6W6Z - chain A; structure by X-ray diffraction, 1.71 A resolution.

[Chain A]
Protein: BLUF domain-containing protein
Organism: Acinetobacter baumannii
Reference sequence: V5VB82 (V5VB82_ACIBA); residues 1-156 here = UniProt positions 1-156
Amino-acid sequence (156 residues; numbered 1 to 156; the number before each row is that of its first residue):
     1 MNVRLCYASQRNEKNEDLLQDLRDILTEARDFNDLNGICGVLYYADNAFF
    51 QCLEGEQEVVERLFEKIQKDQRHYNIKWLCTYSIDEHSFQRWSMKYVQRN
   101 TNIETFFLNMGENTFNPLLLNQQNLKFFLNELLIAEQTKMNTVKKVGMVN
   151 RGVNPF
Unresolved in the structure: 152-156
Small-molecule neighbours: FMN (flavin mononucleotide): Y7, I25, E28, A29, F32, N33, L42, F49, Q51, L53, L63, K66, I67, D70, R72, H73, M94
From the paper describing this entry:
  - binding site for flavin mononucleotide: Y7, F49, Q51, M94
  - contacts within the chain: Y7-Q51 (hydrogen bond), F50-F128 (pi stacking), F106-F128

[In short]
Bound to chain A: flavin mononucleotide. From the paper: a binding site for flavin mononucleotide at Y7, F49
and Q51 among others; contacts within the chain involving Y7, Q51 and F50 among others.
Chain A is BLUF domain-containing protein (Acinetobacter baumannii); the structure, BlsA ground state, was
determined by X-ray diffraction together with 6W72 from the same study.
